PDB entry 9H1Y | electron microscopy, 3.07 A resolution | chains A and B of the 5 polymer chains in the assembly

== Chain A ==
Name: RNA-directed RNA polymerase L
Organism: Borna disease virus 1
Notes: EC 2.7.7.48
UniProtKB: P52639 (L_BDVV); numbering as in UniProt (aligned over 1-1711)
Sequence (1756 residues; row label = number of the first residue in the row; numbers below 1 keep their minus sign (Met-44 is residue -44)):
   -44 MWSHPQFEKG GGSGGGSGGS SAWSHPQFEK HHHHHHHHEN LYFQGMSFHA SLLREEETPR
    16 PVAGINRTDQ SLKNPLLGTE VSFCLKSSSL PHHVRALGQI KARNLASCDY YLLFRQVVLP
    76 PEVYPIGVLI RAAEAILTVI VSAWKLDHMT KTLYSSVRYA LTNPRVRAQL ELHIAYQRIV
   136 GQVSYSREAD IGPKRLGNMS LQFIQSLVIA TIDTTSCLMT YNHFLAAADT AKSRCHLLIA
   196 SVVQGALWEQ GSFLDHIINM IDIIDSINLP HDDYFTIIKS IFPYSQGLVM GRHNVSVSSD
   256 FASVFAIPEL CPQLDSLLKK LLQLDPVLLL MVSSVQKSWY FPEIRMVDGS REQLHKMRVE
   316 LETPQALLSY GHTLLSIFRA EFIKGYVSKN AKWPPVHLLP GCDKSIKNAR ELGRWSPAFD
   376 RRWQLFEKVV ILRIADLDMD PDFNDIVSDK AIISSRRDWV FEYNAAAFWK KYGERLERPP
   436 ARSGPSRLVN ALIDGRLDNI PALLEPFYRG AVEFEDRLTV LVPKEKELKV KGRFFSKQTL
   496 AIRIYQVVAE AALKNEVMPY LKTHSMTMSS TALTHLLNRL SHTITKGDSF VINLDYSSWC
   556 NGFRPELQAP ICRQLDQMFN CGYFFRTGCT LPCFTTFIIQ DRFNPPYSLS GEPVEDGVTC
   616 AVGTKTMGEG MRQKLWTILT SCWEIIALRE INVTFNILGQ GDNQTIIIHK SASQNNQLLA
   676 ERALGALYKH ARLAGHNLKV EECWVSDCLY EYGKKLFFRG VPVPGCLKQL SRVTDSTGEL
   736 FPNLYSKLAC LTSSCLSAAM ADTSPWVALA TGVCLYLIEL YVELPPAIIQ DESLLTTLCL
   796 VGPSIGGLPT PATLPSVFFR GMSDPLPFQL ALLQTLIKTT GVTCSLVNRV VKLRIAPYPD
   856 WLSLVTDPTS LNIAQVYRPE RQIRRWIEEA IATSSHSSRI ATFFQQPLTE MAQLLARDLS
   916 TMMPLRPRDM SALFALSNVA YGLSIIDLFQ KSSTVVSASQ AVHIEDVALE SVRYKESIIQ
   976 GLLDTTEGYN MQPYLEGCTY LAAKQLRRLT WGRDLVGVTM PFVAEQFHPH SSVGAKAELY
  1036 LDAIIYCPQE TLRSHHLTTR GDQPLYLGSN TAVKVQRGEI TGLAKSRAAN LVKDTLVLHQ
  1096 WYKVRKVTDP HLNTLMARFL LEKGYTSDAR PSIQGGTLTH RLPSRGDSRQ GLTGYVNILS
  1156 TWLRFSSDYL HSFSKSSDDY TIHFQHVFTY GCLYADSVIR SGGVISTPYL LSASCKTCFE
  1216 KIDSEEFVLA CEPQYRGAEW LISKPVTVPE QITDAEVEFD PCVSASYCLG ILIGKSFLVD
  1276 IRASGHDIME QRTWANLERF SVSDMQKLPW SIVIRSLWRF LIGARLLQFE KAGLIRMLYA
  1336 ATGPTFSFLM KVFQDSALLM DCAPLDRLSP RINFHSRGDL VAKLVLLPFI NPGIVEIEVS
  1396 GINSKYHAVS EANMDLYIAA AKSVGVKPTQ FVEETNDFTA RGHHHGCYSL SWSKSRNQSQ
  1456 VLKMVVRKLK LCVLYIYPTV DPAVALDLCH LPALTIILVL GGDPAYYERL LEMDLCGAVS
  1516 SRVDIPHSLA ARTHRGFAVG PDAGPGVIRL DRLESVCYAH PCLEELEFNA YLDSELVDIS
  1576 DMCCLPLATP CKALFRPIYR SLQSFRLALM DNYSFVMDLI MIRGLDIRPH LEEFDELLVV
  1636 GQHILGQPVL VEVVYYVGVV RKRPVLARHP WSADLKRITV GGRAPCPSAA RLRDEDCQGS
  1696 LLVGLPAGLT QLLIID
Unresolved in the structure: -44 to 19, 728-734, 957-960, 1060-1082, 1123-1147, 1168-1175, 1238-1253
Differences from the reference sequence: initiating methionine (-44); expression tag (-43 to 0)
Cystine bridges: Cys567-Cys584
Ion coordination: Zn2+ site 1: Cys993, Glu1020, Cys1210, Cys1213; Zn2+ site 2: Asp1509, Cys1511
Curated features (UniProtKB/Swiss-Prot):
  - motif: Arg844 to Pro852 (Nuclear localization signal)

== Chain B ==
Name: Phosphoprotein
Organism: Borna disease virus 1
UniProtKB: P0C799 (PHOSP_BDVV); residue numbers follow UniProt; this construct covers 1-201
Sequence (217 residues; row label = number of the first residue in the row; numbers below 1 keep their minus sign (Met-15 is residue -15)):
   -15 MHHHHHHHHE NLYFQGMATR PSSLVDSLED EEDPQTLRRE RPGSPRPRKV PRNALTQPVD
    45 QLLKDLRKNP SMISDPDQRT GREQLSNDEL IKKLVTELAE NSMIEAEEVR GTLGDISARI
   105 EAGFESLSAL QVETIQTAQR CDHSDSIRIL GENIKILDRS MKTMMETMKL MMEKVDLLYA
   165 STAVGTSAPM LPSHPAPPRI YPQLPSAPTT DEWDIIP
Unresolved in the structure: -15 to 128, 183-201
Differences from the reference sequence: initiating methionine (-15); expression tag (-14 to 0)
Curated features (UniProtKB/Swiss-Prot):
  - motif: Pro29 to Arg36 (Nuclear localization signal 1), Pro181 to Thr193 (Nuclear localization signal 2)

== How chain A and chain B interact ==
Pairs across the interface (53):
  Leu323(A) - Glu157(B)
  Leu323(A) - Lys158(B)
  His327(A) - Leu154(B)
  His327(A) - Glu157(B)  salt bridge
  Arg334(A) - Glu150(B)  salt bridge
  His352(A) - Arg143(B)
  His352(A) - Lys146(B)
  His352(A) - Thr147(B)
  Leu354(A) - Glu150(B)
  Pro355(A) - Thr147(B)
  Val385(A) - Glu150(B)
  Glu460(A) - Pro181(B)
  Tyr463(A) - His178(B)
  Tyr463(A) - Ala180(B)
  Tyr463(A) - Pro181(B)  hydrophobic
  Tyr463(A) - Pro182(B)
  Arg464(A) - Pro176(B)
  Arg464(A) - Ser177(B)  hydrogen bond (backbone-backbone)
  Arg464(A) - His178(B)  hydrogen bond (backbone-backbone)
  Arg464(A) - Pro179(B)  hydrogen bond (side chain-backbone)
  Arg464(A) - Ala180(B)
  Gly465(A) - Met174(B)
  Gly465(A) - Leu175(B)
  Gly465(A) - Pro176(B)
  Ala466(A) - Met174(B)
  Ala466(A) - Pro176(B)  hydrophobic
  Arg472(A) - Met174(B)
  Glu561(A) - Leu161(B)
  Pro565(A) - Glu157(B)
  Arg568(A) - Glu150(B)  salt bridge
  Arg568(A) - Lys153(B)
  Arg568(A) - Leu154(B)
  Arg568(A) - Glu157(B)  salt bridge
  Gln572(A) - Lys153(B)
  Gly577(A) - His178(B)
  Tyr578(A) - Met156(B)  hydrophobic
  Tyr578(A) - Asp160(B)  hydrogen bond
  Tyr578(A) - Ser177(B)
  Tyr578(A) - His178(B)
  Arg581(A) - Met156(B)
  Thr585(A) - Leu161(B)
  Leu586(A) - Met174(B)  hydrophobic
  Cys588(A) - Ala164(B)
  Cys588(A) - Ala167(B)
  Phe589(A) - Tyr163(B)  hydrophobic
  Phe589(A) - Ala164(B)  hydrophobic
  Phe589(A) - Ala167(B)  hydrophobic
  Phe589(A) - Ala172(B)
  Phe589(A) - Pro173(B)
  Phe589(A) - Met174(B)  hydrophobic
  Glu610(A) - Gly169(B)
  Val617(A) - Val168(B)
  Val617(A) - Gly169(B)  hydrogen bond (backbone-backbone)
Also at the interface, not in a pair above, chain A (31 interface residues in all): Leu387, Val467, Ala564, Gly618, Thr619
Also at the interface, not in a pair above, chain B (28 interface residues in all): Thr170

== In short ==
Chain A and chain B form an interface of 31 and 28 residues respectively; the contacts include 5 hydrogen
bonds and 4 salt bridges. Among the polar pairs are His327(A)-Glu157(B), Arg334(A)-Glu150(B) and
Arg568(A)-Glu150(B). The Zn2+ site 1 is built by Cys993(A), Glu1020(A), Cys1210(A) and Cys1213(A).
Chain A is RNA-directed RNA polymerase L and chain B is Phosphoprotein, both from Borna disease virus 1; the
structure, Structure of the borna disease virus 1 replication full-length complex - reaction complex, was
determined by electron microscopy.
